Entry 2HY5 (X-ray diffraction, 1.72 A resolution); this record covers chains A and C of the 3 polymer chains in the assembly.

== Chain A ==
Protein: Putative sulfurtransferase dsrE
Organism: Allochromatium vinosum
Notes: EC 2.8.1.-
UniProt: O87896 (DSRE_CHRVI); residues 1-130 here = UniProt positions 1-130
Sequence (130 residues; each row starts with the number of its first residue):
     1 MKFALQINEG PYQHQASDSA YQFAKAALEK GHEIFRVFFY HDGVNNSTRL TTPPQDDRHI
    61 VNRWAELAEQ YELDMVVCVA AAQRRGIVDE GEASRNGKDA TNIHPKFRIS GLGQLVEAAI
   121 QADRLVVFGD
UniProt features mapped onto this chain:
  - active site: Cys-78 (Cysteine persulfide intermediate)

== Chain C ==
Protein: DsrH
Organism: Allochromatium vinosum
UniProt: O87898 (O87898_CHRVI); residues 401-502 here correspond to UniProt positions 1-102 (UniProt number = residue number - 400)
Sequence (102 residues; each row starts with the number of its first residue):
   401 MSILHTVNKS PFERNSLESC LKFATEGASV LLFEDGIYAA LAGTRVESQV TEALGKLKLY
   461 VLGPDLKARG FSDERVIPGI SVVDYAGFVD LTTECDTVQA WL
Disordered / not traced: 401

== How chain A and chain C interact ==
Residue-residue contacts (32):
  Met-1(A) / Thr-493(C)
  Phe-3(A) / Thr-492(C)
  Phe-3(A) / Thr-493(C)
  Asn-8(A) / Leu-502(C)
  Gln-15(A) / Glu-434(C)
  Gln-15(A) / Asp-465(C)  hydrogen bond
  Gln-15(A) / Arg-469(C)  hydrogen bond
  Ala-16(A) / Glu-434(C)
  Ser-19(A) / Glu-434(C)  hydrogen bond
  Gln-22(A) / Tyr-485(C)
  Phe-23(A) / Phe-488(C)  hydrophobic
  Phe-23(A) / Val-489(C)  hydrophobic
  Phe-23(A) / Thr-492(C)
  Ala-26(A) / Tyr-485(C)  hydrophobic
  Ala-26(A) / Val-489(C)  hydrophobic
  Ala-27(A) / Val-489(C)
  Lys-30(A) / Ala-486(C)
  Lys-30(A) / Val-489(C)
  Lys-30(A) / Asp-490(C)  salt bridge
  His-32(A) / Val-489(C)
  His-32(A) / Thr-493(C)
  Arg-124(A) / Thr-492(C)  hydrogen bond (side chain-backbone)
  Arg-124(A) / Thr-493(C)  hydrogen bond (side chain-backbone)
  Arg-124(A) / Cys-495(C)  hydrogen bond (side chain-backbone)
  Arg-124(A) / Asp-496(C)  hydrogen bond (side chain-backbone)
  Leu-125(A) / Val-498(C)
  Val-127(A) / Ala-500(C)
  Gly-129(A) / Asn-408(C)
  Gly-129(A) / Leu-502(C)
  Asp-130(A) / Asn-408(C)  hydrogen bond (backbone-side chain)
  Asp-130(A) / Lys-409(C)
  Asp-130(A) / Leu-502(C)
Other interface residues (no listed pair), chain A (19 interface residues in all): Val-126, Phe-128
Other interface residues (no listed pair), chain C (19 interface residues in all): Phe-433, Thr-497

== In short ==
The chain A/chain C interface involves 19 residues from each chain, with 8 hydrogen bonds and 1 salt bridge.
Polar pairs include Lys-30(A)/Asp-490(C), Gln-15(A)/Asp-465(C) and Gln-15(A)/Arg-469(C). Curated annotation
(UniProt) lists active-site residue Cys-78(A) on chain A.
Here chain A is Putative sulfurtransferase dsrE and chain C is DsrH, both from Allochromatium vinosum. Entry
2HY5 (Crystal structure of DsrEFH) was determined by X-ray diffraction.
